PDB entry 7DF3 | electron microscopy, 2.70 A resolution | chains A and C of the 3 polymer chains in the assembly

== Chain A (and C) ==
Name: Spike glycoprotein
From: Severe acute respiratory syndrome coronavirus 2
Notes: chain C of this document is another copy of the same molecule, construct and numbering; everything in this record applies to it too
UniProtKB: P0DTC2 (SPIKE_SARS2); residues 1-1208 here = UniProt positions 1-1208
Chain sequence (1261 residues; row label = number of the first residue in the row):
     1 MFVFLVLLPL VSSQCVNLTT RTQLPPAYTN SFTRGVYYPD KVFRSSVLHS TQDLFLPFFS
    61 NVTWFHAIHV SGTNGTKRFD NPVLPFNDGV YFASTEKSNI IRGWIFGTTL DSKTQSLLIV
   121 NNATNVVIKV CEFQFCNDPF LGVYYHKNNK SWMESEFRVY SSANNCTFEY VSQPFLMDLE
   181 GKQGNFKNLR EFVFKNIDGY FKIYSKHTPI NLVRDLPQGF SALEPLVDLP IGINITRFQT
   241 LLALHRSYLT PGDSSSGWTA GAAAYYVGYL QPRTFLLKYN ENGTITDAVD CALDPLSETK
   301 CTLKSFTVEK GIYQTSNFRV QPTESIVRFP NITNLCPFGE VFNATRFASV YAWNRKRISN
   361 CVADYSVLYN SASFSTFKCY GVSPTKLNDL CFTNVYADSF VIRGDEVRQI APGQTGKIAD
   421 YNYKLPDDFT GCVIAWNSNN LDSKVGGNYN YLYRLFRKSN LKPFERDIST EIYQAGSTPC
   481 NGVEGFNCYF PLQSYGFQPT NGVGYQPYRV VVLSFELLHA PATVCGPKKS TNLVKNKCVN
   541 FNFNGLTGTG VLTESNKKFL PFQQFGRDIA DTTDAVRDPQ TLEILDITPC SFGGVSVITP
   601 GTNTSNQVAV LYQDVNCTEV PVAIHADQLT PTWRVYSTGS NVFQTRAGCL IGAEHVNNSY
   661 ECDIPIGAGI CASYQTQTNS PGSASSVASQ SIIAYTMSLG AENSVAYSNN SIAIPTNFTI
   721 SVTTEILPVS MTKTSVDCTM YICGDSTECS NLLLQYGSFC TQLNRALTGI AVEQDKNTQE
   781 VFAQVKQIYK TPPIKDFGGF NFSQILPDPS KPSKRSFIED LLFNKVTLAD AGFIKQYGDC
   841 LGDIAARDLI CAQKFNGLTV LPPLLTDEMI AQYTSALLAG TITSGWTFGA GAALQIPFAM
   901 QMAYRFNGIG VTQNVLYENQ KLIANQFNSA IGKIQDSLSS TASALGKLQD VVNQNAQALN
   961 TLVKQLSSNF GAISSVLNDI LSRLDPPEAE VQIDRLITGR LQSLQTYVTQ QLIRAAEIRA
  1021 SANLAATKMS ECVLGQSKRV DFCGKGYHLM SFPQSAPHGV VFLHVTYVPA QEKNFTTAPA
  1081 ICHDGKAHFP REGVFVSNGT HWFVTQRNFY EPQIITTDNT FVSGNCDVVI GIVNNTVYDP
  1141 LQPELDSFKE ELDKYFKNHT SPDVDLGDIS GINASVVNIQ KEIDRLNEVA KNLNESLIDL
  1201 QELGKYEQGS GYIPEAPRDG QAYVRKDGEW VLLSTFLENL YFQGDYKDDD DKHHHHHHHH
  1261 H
Not modelled in the structure: 1-13, 70-76, 248-254, 621-640, 677-688, 1148-1261
Construct notes: engineered mutation Gly682 (Arg in P0DTC2), Ser683 (Arg in P0DTC2), Ser685 (Arg in P0DTC2), Pro986 (Lys in P0DTC2), Pro987 (Val in P0DTC2); expression tag (1209-1261)
Disulfide bonds: Cys131-Cys166, Cys291-Cys301, Cys336-Cys361, Cys379-Cys432, Cys391-Cys525, Cys480-Cys488, Cys538-Cys590, Cys617-Cys649, Cys662-Cys671, Cys738-Cys760, Cys743-Cys749, Cys840-Cys851, Cys1032-Cys1043, Cys1082-Cys1126
Covalently attached groups: N-acetylglucosamine (NAG) linked to Asn17, Asn61, Asn122, Asn149, Asn165, Asn234, Asn282, Asn331, Asn343, Asn603, Asn616, Asn657, Asn709, Asn717, Asn801, Asn1074, Asn1098, Asn1134
Curated features (UniProtKB/Swiss-Prot):
  - region: Asn280 to Cys301 (Putative superantigen), Arg403 to Asp405 (Integrin-binding motif), Asn448 to Phe456 (Immunodominant HLA epitope recognized by the CD8+), Pro681, Ala684 (Putative superantigen), Ser816 to Tyr837 (Fusion peptide 1), Lys835 to Phe855 (Fusion peptide 2), Asp1163 to Glu1202 (Heptad repeat 2)
  - site: Arg815, Ser816 (Cleavage)
  - glycosylation: Asn17 (N-linked (GlcNAc...) (complex) asparagine), Asn61 (N-linked (GlcNAc...) (hybrid) asparagine), Asn74 (N-linked (GlcNAc...) (complex) asparagine), Asn122 (N-linked (GlcNAc...) (hybrid) asparagine), Asn149 (N-linked (GlcNAc...) (complex) asparagine), Asn165 (N-linked (GlcNAc...) (complex) asparagine), Asn234 (N-linked (GlcNAc...) (high mannose) asparagine), Asn282 (N-linked (GlcNAc...) (complex) asparagine), Thr323 (O-linked (GalNAc) threonine), Ser325 (O-linked (HexNAc...) serine), Asn331 (N-linked (GlcNAc...) (complex) asparagine), Asn343 (N-linked (GlcNAc...) (complex) asparagine), Asn603 (N-linked (GlcNAc...) (hybrid) asparagine), Asn616 (N-linked (GlcNAc...) (complex) asparagine), Asn657 (N-linked (GlcNAc...) (complex) asparagine), Thr676 (O-linked (GlcNAc...) threonine), Thr678 (O-linked (GlcNAc...) threonine), Asn709 (N-linked (GlcNAc...) (high mannose) asparagine), Asn717 (N-linked (GlcNAc...) (hybrid) asparagine), Asn801 (N-linked (GlcNAc...) (hybrid) asparagine) and 6 more in UniProt
  - natural variant: Leu5 (L5F: In strain: Iota/B.1.526), Ser13 (S13I: In strain: Epsilon/B.1.427/B.1.429), Leu18 (L18F: In strain: Beta/B.1.351, Gamma/P.1 and 1 more), Thr19 (T19I: In strain: Omicron/BQ.1.1, Omicron/XBB.1.5 and 1 more; T19R: In strain: Delta/B.1.617.2, Omicron/BA.2 and 4 more), Thr20 (T20N: In strain: Gamma/P.1), Leu24 to Ala27 (sequence variant, change not given here; In strain: Omicron/BA.2, Omicron/BA.2.12.1 and 6 more), Pro26 (P26S: In strain: Gamma/P.1), Gln52 (Q52H: In strain: Omicron/EG.5.1), Ala67 (A67V: In strain: Eta/B.1.525, Omicron/BA.1), His69 to Val70 (deletion: In strain: Alpha/B.1.1.7, Eta/B.1.525 and 5 more), Gly75 (G75V: In strain: Lambda/C.37), Thr76 (T76I: In strain: Lambda/C.37), 82 further natural variant entries in UniProt
  - mutagenesis: His69 to Val70 (Increased incorporation of cleaved spike into virions), Asn121 (N121Q: Partial loss of biliverdin affinity), Arg190 (R190K: Partial loss of biliverdin affinity), Asn234 (N234Q: Increased resistance to neutralizing antibodies), Asn331 (N331Q: Reduced viral infectivity), Asn343 (N343Q: Reduced viral infectivity), Leu452 (L452R: Increased resistance to neutralizing antibodies. Decreases HLA binding to NF9 epitope. Increased binding affinity to human ACE2), Tyr453 (Y453F: Decreased HLA binding to NF9 epitope. Increased binding affinity to human ACE2), Ala475 (A475V: Increased resistance to neutralizing antibodies), Val483 (V483A: Increased resistance to neutralizing antibodies), Glu484 (E484D: Increased replication in human TMEM106B overexpressing cells), Phe490 (F490L: Increased resistance to neutralizing antibodies and human covalescent sera neutralization), 12 further mutagenesis entries in UniProt
From the paper describing this entry:
  - conformationally variable residues (domain motion, order/disorder transition): Thr124, Thr470 to Phe490, Leu828 to Gln853
  - self-association interface (contacts with another copy of this molecule); pairs are residue here / residue on that copy: Asp614-Lys854 (salt bridge), Asp614-Lys835, Asp614-Tyr837
  - post-translational modification sites: Asn17, Asn149, Asn657

== Interface between chain A and chain C ==
Contacting residue pairs - 275 pairs, chain A then chain C:
  Lys41(A) - His519(C)
  Lys41(A) - Ala520(C)
  Lys41(A) - Phe562(C)
  Lys41(A) - Gln563(C)
  Lys41(A) - Gln564(C)
  Val42(A) - Gln563(C)
  Val42(A) - Phe565(C)
  Val42(A) - Arg567(C)
  Phe43(A) - Lys557(C)
  Phe43(A) - Lys558(C)
  Phe43(A) - Phe559(C)  hydrophobic
  Phe43(A) - Gln563(C)
  Phe43(A) - Phe565(C)  hydrogen bond (backbone-backbone)
  Phe43(A) - Gly566(C)
  Phe43(A) - Arg567(C)  hydrogen bond (backbone-backbone)
  Ser45(A) - Lys557(C)
  Val47(A) - Ile569(C)  hydrophobic
  Lys113(A) - Ser469(C)
  Lys113(A) - Glu471(C)
  Gln115(A) - Arg466(C)
  Gln115(A) - Ile468(C)
  Asn165(A) - Ile468(C)
  Thr167(A) - Arg466(C)
  Asp198(A) - Pro426(C)
  Asp198(A) - Asp428(C)
  Asp198(A) - Pro463(C)
  Asp198(A) - Phe464(C)
  Gly199(A) - Pro463(C)  hydrogen bond (backbone-backbone)
  Gly199(A) - Phe464(C)
  Glu224(A) - Leu560(C)
  Glu224(A) - Phe562(C)
  Pro225(A) - Phe562(C)
  Asp228(A) - Tyr396(C)
  Pro230(A) - Arg355(C)
  Pro230(A) - Tyr396(C)  hydrophobic
  Gly232(A) - Phe464(C)
  Gly232(A) - Glu465(C)
  Gly232(A) - Arg466(C)  hydrogen bond (backbone-backbone)
  Ile233(A) - Glu465(C)
  Asn234(A) - Glu465(C)  hydrogen bond (backbone-side chain)
  Asn282(A) - Lys558(C)
  Tyr365(A) - Thr415(C)
  Tyr365(A) - Asp420(C)
  Ser366(A) - Tyr421(C)  hydrogen bond
  Tyr369(A) - Thr415(C)
  Tyr369(A) - Gly416(C)  hydrogen bond (side chain-backbone)
  Tyr369(A) - Lys417(C)  hydrogen bond (backbone-side chain)
  Tyr369(A) - Asp420(C)
  Tyr369(A) - Tyr421(C)  hydrophobic
  Tyr369(A) - Leu455(C)
  Asn370(A) - Phe456(C)
  Ala372(A) - Arg403(C)  hydrogen bond (backbone-side chain)
  Ala372(A) - Lys417(C)
  Ala372(A) - Tyr505(C)
  Ser373(A) - Asp405(C)
  Ser373(A) - Tyr505(C)
  Phe374(A) - Asp405(C)
  Ser375(A) - Asp405(C)  hydrogen bond
  Thr376(A) - Arg408(C)  hydrogen bond
  Phe377(A) - Arg408(C)  hydrogen bond (backbone-side chain)
  Phe377(A) - Thr415(C)
  Lys378(A) - Arg408(C)
  Pro384(A) - Gly413(C)
  Pro384(A) - Thr415(C)
  Thr385(A) - Gly413(C)
  Thr385(A) - Gln414(C)
  Thr385(A) - Thr415(C)
  Thr385(A) - Lys424(C)
  Gly413(A) - Asp985(C)
  Asp427(A) - Pro986(C)
  Asp427(A) - Pro987(C)
  Asn437(A) - Asp405(C)
  Asn437(A) - Gly504(C)
  Asn437(A) - Tyr505(C)
  Val503(A) - Val503(C)  hydrophobic
  Ser735(A) - Gln314(C)  hydrogen bond
  Asp737(A) - Ser316(C)  hydrogen bond
  Asp737(A) - Asn317(C)  hydrogen bond
  Met740(A) - Asn317(C)  hydrogen bond
  Met740(A) - Ser591(C)
  Asp745(A) - Thr549(C)
  Asp745(A) - Pro589(C)
  Asp745(A) - Cys590(C)  hydrogen bond (side chain-backbone)
  Asp745(A) - Ser591(C)  hydrogen bond
  Leu754(A) - Gln52(C)
  Gln755(A) - Ser968(C)
  Gln755(A) - Asn969(C)  hydrogen bond (backbone-backbone)
  Tyr756(A) - Ser968(C)  hydrogen bond (backbone-side chain)
  Tyr756(A) - Phe970(C)  hydrophobic
  Tyr756(A) - Gly971(C)
  Gly757(A) - Ser968(C)
  Ser758(A) - Lys304(C)
  Ser758(A) - Gln965(C)  hydrogen bond
  Phe759(A) - Gln965(C)
  Phe759(A) - Ser968(C)
  Phe759(A) - Phe970(C)  hydrophobic
  Thr761(A) - Thr302(C)
  Gln762(A) - Thr961(C)
  Gln762(A) - Gln965(C)  hydrogen bond
  Gln762(A) - Thr1006(C)
  Lys786(A) - Leu699(C)
  Lys786(A) - Gly700(C)
  Lys786(A) - Ala701(C)  hydrogen bond (backbone-backbone)
  Gln787(A) - Ala701(C)
  Gln787(A) - Asn703(C)  hydrogen bond
  Ile788(A) - Leu699(C)
  Ile788(A) - Gly700(C)
  Ile788(A) - Ala701(C)  hydrogen bond (backbone-backbone)
  Ile788(A) - Glu702(C)
  Ile788(A) - Asn703(C)  hydrogen bond (backbone-backbone)
  Tyr789(A) - Asn703(C)
  Tyr789(A) - Val705(C)  hydrophobic
  Lys790(A) - Glu702(C)  salt bridge
  Lys790(A) - Asn703(C)
  Lys790(A) - Ser704(C)
  Pro792(A) - Tyr707(C)  hydrophobic
  Asp796(A) - Tyr707(C)  hydrogen bond (backbone-side chain)
  Asp796(A) - Asn709(C)
  Phe797(A) - Tyr707(C)  hydrophobic
  Phe833(A) - Asp614(C)
  Ile834(A) - Val615(C)
  Ile834(A) - Gln644(C)
  Ile834(A) - Thr645(C)
  Ile834(A) - Arg646(C)
  Ile834(A) - Ala647(C)
  Ile834(A) - Gly648(C)
  Lys835(A) - Phe592(C)
  Lys835(A) - Asp614(C)
  Gln836(A) - Asp614(C)
  Gln836(A) - Val615(C)
  Gln836(A) - Asn616(C)  hydrogen bond (side chain-backbone)
  Tyr837(A) - Val551(C)
  Tyr837(A) - Thr588(C)
  Tyr837(A) - Pro589(C)
  Tyr837(A) - Phe592(C)  hydrophobic
  Tyr837(A) - Asp614(C)
  Leu841(A) - Val551(C)  hydrophobic
  Leu841(A) - Thr553(C)
  Leu841(A) - Thr588(C)
  Ile844(A) - Asp586(C)
  Lys854(A) - Phe592(C)
  Lys854(A) - Asp614(C)  salt bridge
  Phe855(A) - Thr588(C)
  Phe855(A) - Pro589(C)
  Phe855(A) - Phe592(C)  hydrophobic
  Gly857(A) - Asn317(C)
  Thr859(A) - Asn317(C)
  Leu861(A) - Gln314(C)
  Pro862(A) - Ala647(C)  hydrophobic
  Pro862(A) - Gly667(C)
  Pro862(A) - Ala668(C)
  Pro863(A) - Gly667(C)
  Pro863(A) - Ala668(C)  hydrogen bond (backbone-backbone)
  Pro863(A) - Gly669(C)
  Leu864(A) - Pro665(C)  hydrophobic
  Leu864(A) - Ile666(C)
  Leu864(A) - Gly667(C)
  Leu864(A) - Gly669(C)  hydrogen bond (backbone-backbone)
  Leu864(A) - Ile670(C)
  Leu864(A) - Cys671(C)  hydrophobic
  Leu864(A) - Met697(C)
  Leu865(A) - Met697(C)  hydrophobic
  Thr866(A) - Arg646(C)
  Thr866(A) - Ala668(C)
  Thr866(A) - Gly669(C)
  Glu868(A) - Arg646(C)  salt bridge
  Met869(A) - Gly669(C)
  Met869(A) - Thr696(C)
  Met869(A) - Met697(C)
  Met869(A) - Leu699(C)  hydrophobic
  Gln872(A) - Leu699(C)
  Tyr873(A) - Met697(C)
  Tyr873(A) - Leu699(C)
  Thr883(A) - Val705(C)
  Thr883(A) - Tyr707(C)
  Trp886(A) - Tyr1047(C)  hydrogen bond
  Trp886(A) - Arg1107(C)
  Thr887(A) - Tyr1047(C)
  Gly889(A) - Asp1041(C)
  Gly889(A) - Lys1045(C)
  Ala890(A) - Gly1046(C)
  Ala890(A) - Tyr1047(C)  hydrophobic
  Ala890(A) - Pro1069(C)
  Ala893(A) - Val705(C)  hydrophobic
  Leu894(A) - Ala713(C)
  Leu894(A) - Pro715(C)
  Leu894(A) - Glu1072(C)
  Gln895(A) - Val705(C)
  Gln895(A) - Ala706(C)
  Gln895(A) - Ser711(C)  hydrogen bond
  Gln895(A) - Ile712(C)
  Gln895(A) - Ala713(C)  hydrogen bond (backbone-backbone)
  Gln895(A) - Asn1074(C)  hydrogen bond
  Ile896(A) - Tyr707(C)
  Ile896(A) - Ile712(C)  hydrophobic
  Pro897(A) - Tyr707(C)
  Pro897(A) - Ser708(C)
  Pro897(A) - Asn709(C)
  Pro897(A) - Ser711(C)
  Pro897(A) - Thr1077(C)
  Phe898(A) - Tyr707(C)  hydrogen bond (backbone-side chain)
  Met900(A) - Thr1077(C)  hydrogen bond
  Met900(A) - Val1094(C)  hydrophobic
  Tyr904(A) - Gly1093(C)  hydrogen bond (side chain-backbone)
  Tyr904(A) - Val1094(C)
  Tyr904(A) - Arg1107(C)
  Thr912(A) - Phe1121(C)
  Gln913(A) - Phe1089(C)
  Gln913(A) - Pro1090(C)
  Asn914(A) - Phe1089(C)
  Asn914(A) - Ser1123(C)  hydrogen bond
  Tyr917(A) - Pro1079(C)
  Tyr917(A) - Phe1089(C)  hydrophobic
  Tyr917(A) - Val1128(C)
  Tyr917(A) - Val1129(C)  hydrophobic
  Glu918(A) - Ser1123(C)
  Glu918(A) - Gly1124(C)
  Glu918(A) - Val1128(C)
  Val963(A) - Ala570(C)
  Lys964(A) - Ile569(C)
  Leu966(A) - Ala570(C)
  Ser967(A) - Ile569(C)
  Ser967(A) - Ala570(C)
  Ser967(A) - Asp571(C)
  Ser975(A) - Asp571(C)  hydrogen bond
  Val976(A) - Arg567(C)
  Val976(A) - Asp571(C)
  Val976(A) - Thr572(C)
  Asn978(A) - Leu546(C)
  Asn978(A) - Thr547(C)
  Asn978(A) - Gly548(C)
  Asp979(A) - Leu518(C)
  Asp979(A) - Leu546(C)
  Asp979(A) - Arg567(C)  salt bridge
  Leu981(A) - Lys386(C)
  Ser982(A) - Lys386(C)
  Ser982(A) - Leu390(C)
  Ser982(A) - Leu518(C)
  Ser982(A) - Gly545(C)
  Ser982(A) - Thr547(C)
  Arg983(A) - Ser383(C)  hydrogen bond (backbone-backbone)
  Arg983(A) - Lys386(C)
  Arg983(A) - Leu390(C)
  Arg983(A) - Leu517(C)
  Arg983(A) - Leu518(C)
  Leu984(A) - Gly381(C)
  Leu984(A) - Val382(C)
  Leu984(A) - Ser383(C)
  Leu984(A) - Lys386(C)
  Asp985(A) - Ser383(C)  hydrogen bond (backbone-side chain)
  Asp985(A) - Thr385(C)  hydrogen bond
  Asp985(A) - Lys386(C)
  Glu988(A) - Ser383(C)  hydrogen bond
  Asp994(A) - Gly971(C)
  Gln1002(A) - Gln1002(C)
  Gln1005(A) - Gln1002(C)  hydrogen bond
  Gln1005(A) - Thr1006(C)
  Thr1009(A) - Thr1009(C)
  Leu1012(A) - Gln1010(C)
  Leu1012(A) - Ile1013(C)  hydrophobic
  Ile1013(A) - Ile1013(C)  hydrophobic
  Arg1019(A) - Glu1017(C)
  Thr1027(A) - Arg1039(C)
  Ser1030(A) - Val1040(C)
  Ser1030(A) - Asp1041(C)
  Glu1031(A) - Arg1039(C)  salt bridge
  Glu1031(A) - Val1040(C)
  Glu1031(A) - Phe1042(C)
  Leu1034(A) - Asp1041(C)
  Gly1035(A) - Val1040(C)
  Arg1039(A) - Arg1039(C)
  Glu1111(A) - Ser1123(C)  hydrogen bond
  Leu1141(A) - Leu1141(C)  hydrophobic
  Glu1144(A) - Leu1141(C)
  Glu1144(A) - Leu1145(C)
Also at the interface, not in a pair above, chain A (147 interface residues in all): Tyr38, Asp40, Arg44, Glu132, Tyr200, Asn388, Arg765, Ala766, Glu773, Lys776, Cys840, Ala852, Asn856, Ile882, Gly891, Ala892, Asn907, Gln920, Lys921, Ser974, Val991, Gln1036
Also at the interface, not in a pair above, chain C (157 interface residues in all): Thr274, Lys462, Glu516, Asp568, Gly594, Gln613, Cys662, Lys947, Gln957, Lys964, Ser967, Arg995, Tyr1067, Val1068, Ala1078, Ile1130

== In short ==
147 residues of chain A face 157 of chain C across their interface; the contacts include 45 hydrogen bonds and
5 salt bridges. Polar pairs include Lys790(A)-Glu702(C), Lys854(A)-Asp614(C) and Glu868(A)-Arg646(C). The
paper reports modification sites Asn17(A), Asn149(A) and Asn657(A); conformational variability at Thr124(A),
Thr470(A) and Leu828(A).
Both chains are Spike glycoprotein (Severe acute respiratory syndrome coronavirus 2). Entry 7DF3 (SARS-CoV-2 S
trimer, S-closed) was determined by electron microscopy together with 7DF4 and 7DK3 from the same study.
